PDB entry 6XJ7 | X-ray diffraction, 1.85 A resolution | chain A

== Chain A ==
Name: Pgp2
Organism: Campylobacter jejuni subsp. jejuni
UniProt: A0A0H3PAQ3 (A0A0H3PAQ3_CAMJJ); residues 43-325 here = UniProt positions 43-325
Sequence (293 residues; each row starts with the number of its first residue):
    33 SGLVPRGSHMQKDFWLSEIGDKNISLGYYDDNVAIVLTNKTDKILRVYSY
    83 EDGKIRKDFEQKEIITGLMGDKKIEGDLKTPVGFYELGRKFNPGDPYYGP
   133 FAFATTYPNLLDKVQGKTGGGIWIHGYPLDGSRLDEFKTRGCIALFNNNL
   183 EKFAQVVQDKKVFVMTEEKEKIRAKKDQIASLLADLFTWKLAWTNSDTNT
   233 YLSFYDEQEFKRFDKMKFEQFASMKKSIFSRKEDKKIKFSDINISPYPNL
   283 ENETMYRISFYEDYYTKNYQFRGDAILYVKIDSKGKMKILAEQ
Sequence notes: expression tag (33-42); engineered mutation Ala307 (Lys in A0A0H3PAQ3)
What the authors report for this chain:
  - conformationally variable residues (loop rearrangement): Tyr296 to Asp306
  - catalytic residues: His157, Gly158, Cys174 (proposed by the authors, not directly observed)
  - mutagenesis - C174S: abolished catalytic activity
  - mutagenesis - K257A, E324Q: decreased catalytic activity
  - mutagenesis - Y233F: unchanged binding to PG

== Overview ==
From the paper: catalytic residues His157, Gly158 and Cys174; K257A and E324Q reduce catalytic activity; 4
substitutions were tested in all.
Chain A is Pgp2 (Campylobacter jejuni subsp. jejuni); the structure, Crystal structure of the helical cell
shape determining protein Pgp2 (K307A mutant) from Campylobacter jejuni, was determined by X-ray diffraction
together with 6XJ6 from the same study.
